8RTD - chains j and O of the 34 polymer chains in the assembly; structure by electron microscopy, 4.33 A resolution (low resolution: residue-level contacts below are approximate; hydrogen-bond / salt-bridge calls are withheld).

Chain j:
Protein: TrwM protein
From: Escherichia coli
UniProt: A8R750 (A8R750_SALDU); residues 1-104 here = UniProt positions 1-104
Sequence (104 residues; numbered 1 to 104; the number before each row is that of its first residue):
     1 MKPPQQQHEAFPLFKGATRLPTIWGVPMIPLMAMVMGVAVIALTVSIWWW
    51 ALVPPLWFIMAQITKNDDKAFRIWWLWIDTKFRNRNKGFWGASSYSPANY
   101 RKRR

Chain O:
Protein: Type IV secretion system protein virB4
From: Escherichia coli
UniProt: A8R751 (A8R751_SALDU); residues 1-823 here = UniProt positions 1-823
Sequence (823 residues; row label = number of the first residue in the row):
     1 MGAIESRKLLASETPVGQFIPYSHHVTDTIISTKNAEYLSVWKIDGRSHQ
    51 SASEADVFQWIRELNNTLRGISSANLSLWTHIVRRRVYEYPDAEFDNVFC
   101 RQLDEKYRESFTGYNLMVNDLYLTVVYRPVSDKVLSFFAKRERETPDQKK
   151 HRQESCIKALEDINRTLGQSFKRYGAELLSVYEKGGHAFSAPLEFLARLV
   201 NGEHIPMPICRDRFSDYMAVNRPMFSKWGEVGELRSLTGLRRFGMLEIRE
   251 YDDATEPGQLNVLLESDYEFVLTHSFSVLSRPAAKEYLQRHQKNLIDARD
   301 VATDQIEEIDEALNQLISGHFVMGEHHCTLTVYGETVQQVRDNLAHASAA
   351 MLDVAVLPKPVDLALEAGYWAQLPANWQWRPRPAPITSLNFLSFSPFHNF
   401 MSGKPTGNPWGPAVTILKTVSGTPLYFNFHASKEEEDATDKRLLGNTMLI
   451 GQSSSGKTVLLGFLLAQAQKFKPTIVAFDKDRGMEISIRAMGGRYLPLKT
   501 GEPSGFNPFQLPPTHANLIFLKQFVKKLAAAGGEVTHRDEEEIDQAITAM
   551 MSDSIDKSLRRLSLLLQFLPNPRSDDMDARPTVHARLVKWCEGGDYGWLF
   601 DNPTDALDLSTHQIYGFDITEFLDNPEARTPVMMYLLYRTESMIDGRRFM
   651 YVFDEFWKPLQDEYFEDLAKNKQKTIRKQNGIFVFATQEPSDALESNIAK
   701 TLIQQCATYIFLANPKADYEDYTQGFKLTDSEFELVRGLGEFSRRFLIKQ
   751 GDQSALAEMNLGKFRTIVDGETVERDFDDELLVLSGTPDNAEIAESIIAE
   801 VGDDPAVWLPIFLDRVKAERSDV
Not modelled in the structure: 434-441, 569-582, 822-823

How chain j and chain O interact:
Pairs across the interface (23; chain j residue first):
  Pro3(j) with Asn261(O)
  Pro4(j) with Pro257(O)
  Gln6(j) with Glu256(O)
  Ala10(j) with Thr255(O); Glu256(O)
  Phe11(j) with Ala254(O); Thr255(O)
  Leu13(j) with Asp252(O)
  Gly16(j) with His291(O)
  Ala17(j) with Pro385(O)
  Leu76(j) with Ala367(O)
  Trp77(j) with Leu363(O)
  Ala92(j) with Phe225(O)
  Ser93(j) with Met224(O); Phe225(O)
  Ser94(j) with Pro223(O)
  Tyr95(j) with Thr14(O); Pro223(O)
  Ser96(j) with Thr14(O); Pro15(O); Val16(O)
  Pro97(j) with Ala219(O)
  Asn99(j) with Pro15(O)
Also at the interface, not in a pair above, chain j (23 interface residues in all): Gln5, Thr18, Arg72, Ala98, Tyr100, Lys102
Also at the interface, not in a pair above, chain O (29 interface residues in all): Leu10, Ala11, Glu13, Asp216, Val220, Asn221, Arg222, Ser226, Gly258, Pro381, Ala384, Leu389

Overview:
23 residues of chain j face 29 of chain O across their interface.
Here chain j is TrwM protein and chain O is Type IV secretion system protein virB4, both from Escherichia
coli. Entry 8RTD (Stalk-Arches-IMC structure from the fully-assembled R388 type IV secretion system) was
determined by electron microscopy together with 8RT4, 8RT5, 8RT6, 8RT7, 8RT8, 8RT9, 8RTA and 8RTB from the
same study.
